PDB entry 3HWC | X-ray diffraction, 2.50 A resolution | chains A and C of the 4 polymer chains in the assembly

Chain A:
Protein: Chlorophenol-4-monooxygenase component 2
Source organism: Burkholderia cepacia
Reference sequence: O87009 (O87009_BURCE); residues 3001-3515 here correspond to UniProt positions 1-515 (UniProt number = residue number - 3000)
Sequence (515 residues; row label = number of the first residue in the row):
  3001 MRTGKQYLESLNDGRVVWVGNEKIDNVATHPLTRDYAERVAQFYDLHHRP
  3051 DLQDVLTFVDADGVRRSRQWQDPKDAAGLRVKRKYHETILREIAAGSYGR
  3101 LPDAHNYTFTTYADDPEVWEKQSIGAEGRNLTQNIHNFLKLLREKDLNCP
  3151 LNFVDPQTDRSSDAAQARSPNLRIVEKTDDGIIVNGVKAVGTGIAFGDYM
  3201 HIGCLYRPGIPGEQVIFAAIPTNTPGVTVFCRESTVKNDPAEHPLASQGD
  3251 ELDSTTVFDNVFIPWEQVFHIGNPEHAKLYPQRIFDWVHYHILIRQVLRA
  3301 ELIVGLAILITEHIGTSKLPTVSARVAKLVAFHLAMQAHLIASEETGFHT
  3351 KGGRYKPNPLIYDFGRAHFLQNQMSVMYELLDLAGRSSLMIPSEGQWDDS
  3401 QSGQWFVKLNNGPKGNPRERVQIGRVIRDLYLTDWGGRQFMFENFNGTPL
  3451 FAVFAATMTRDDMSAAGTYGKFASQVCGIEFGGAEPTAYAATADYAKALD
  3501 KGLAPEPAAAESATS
Not modelled in the structure: 3483-3515
UniProt features mapped onto this chain:
  - binding site (substrate): R3100 to A3104, G3203, C3204
  - binding site (FAD): L3151 to F3153, Q3157 to R3160, T3192, T3457 to R3460

Chain C:
Protein: Chlorophenol-4-monooxygenase component 2
Source organism: Burkholderia cepacia
Reference sequence: O87009 (O87009_BURCE); residues 1001-1515 here correspond to UniProt positions 1-515 (UniProt number = residue number - 1000)
Sequence (515 residues; each row starts with the number of its first residue):
  1001 MRTGKQYLESLNDGRVVWVGNEKIDNVATHPLTRDYAERVAQFYDLHHRP
  1051 DLQDVLTFVDADGVRRSRQWQDPKDAAGLRVKRKYHETILREIAAGSYGR
  1101 LPDAHNYTFTTYADDPEVWEKQSIGAEGRNLTQNIHNFLKLLREKDLNCP
  1151 LNFVDPQTDRSSDAAQARSPNLRIVEKTDDGIIVNGVKAVGTGIAFGDYM
  1201 HIGCLYRPGIPGEQVIFAAIPTNTPGVTVFCRESTVKNDPAEHPLASQGD
  1251 ELDSTTVFDNVFIPWEQVFHIGNPEHAKLYPQRIFDWVHYHILIRQVLRA
  1301 ELIVGLAILITEHIGTSKLPTVSARVAKLVAFHLAMQAHLIASEETGFHT
  1351 KGGRYKPNPLIYDFGRAHFLQNQMSVMYELLDLAGRSSLMIPSEGQWDDS
  1401 QSGQWFVKLNNGPKGNPRERVQIGRVIRDLYLTDWGGRQFMFENFNGTPL
  1451 FAVFAATMTRDDMSAAGTYGKFASQVCGIEFGGAEPTAYAATADYAKALD
  1501 KGLAPEPAAAESATS
Not modelled in the structure: 1483-1515
UniProt features mapped onto this chain:
  - binding site (substrate): R1100 to A1104, G1203, C1204
  - binding site (FAD): L1151 to F1153, Q1157 to R1160, T1192, T1457 to R1460

Chain A / chain C interface:
Pairs across the interface (97; chain A residue first):
  R3091(A) with F1472(C)
  A3095(A) with F1472(C); V1476(C), hydrophobic
  E3301(A) with F1472(C)
  L3302(A) with F1472(C), hydrophobic; A1473(C), hydrophobic
  V3304(A) with Y1469(C), hydrophobic
  G3305(A) with Y1469(C); A1473(C)
  L3306(A) with A1473(C); C1477(C), hydrophobic
  I3308(A) with M1463(C); S1464(C); A1465(C); Y1469(C), hydrophobic
  L3309(A) with A1465(C), hydrophobic; A1473(C), hydrophobic; S1474(C)
  E3312(A) with S1464(C); A1465(C), hydrogen bond (side chain-backbone)
  P3320(A) with F1451(C)
  S3323(A) with F1451(C); F1454(C)
  A3324(A) with F1451(C), hydrophobic
  A3327(A) with F1364(C); L1450(C); F1454(C), hydrophobic
  K3328(A) with L1450(C)
  V3330(A) with F1364(C), hydrophobic; Y1469(C)
  A3331(A) with F1364(C), hydrophobic; L1450(C), hydrophobic
  H3333(A) with Y1469(C), hydrogen bond
  L3334(A) with L1360(C), hydrophobic; F1364(C), hydrophobic; Y1469(C)
  A3335(A) with H1339(C)
  A3338(A) with A1338(C); H1339(C); A1342(C), hydrophobic
  H3339(A) with A1335(C); A1338(C)
  I3341(A) with A1342(C), hydrophobic
  A3342(A) with A1338(C), hydrophobic; I1341(C), hydrophobic
  E3345(A) with E1345(C)
  F3364(A) with A1327(C); A1331(C), hydrophobic; L1334(C), hydrophobic
  K3414(A) with A1465(C)
  E3419(A) with I1479(C)
  Q3422(A) with C1477(C); G1478(C); I1479(C)
  I3423(A) with C1477(C), hydrophobic
  V3426(A) with V1476(C), hydrophobic; C1477(C), hydrophobic
  L3450(A) with A1324(C), hydrophobic; A1327(C), hydrophobic
  F3451(A) with P1320(C), hydrophobic
  F3454(A) with S1323(C); V1326(C), hydrophobic; A1327(C), hydrophobic
  M3458(A) with S1317(C)
  S3464(A) with I1308(C); E1312(C)
  A3465(A) with I1308(C); L1309(C), hydrophobic; E1312(C), hydrogen bond (backbone-side chain)
  Y3469(A) with E1301(C); V1304(C), hydrophobic; G1305(C); I1308(C), hydrophobic; V1330(C); H1333(C), hydrogen bond; L1334(C)
  K3471(A) with R1091(C)
  F3472(A) with R1091(C); A1095(C), hydrophobic; E1301(C); L1302(C), hydrophobic
  A3473(A) with L1302(C), hydrophobic; G1305(C); L1306(C); L1309(C), hydrophobic
  S3474(A) with L1309(C)
  Q3475(A) with R1091(C)
  V3476(A) with A1095(C), hydrophobic; L1302(C), hydrophobic; V1426(C)
  C3477(A) with L1306(C), hydrophobic; Q1422(C), hydrogen bond (backbone-side chain); I1423(C), hydrophobic; V1426(C), hydrophobic
  G3478(A) with Q1422(C), hydrogen bond (backbone-side chain)
  I3479(A) with E1419(C); I1423(C), hydrophobic
Interface residues without a listed pair, chain A (55 interface residues in all): G3096, L3245, L3298, V3326, Q3337, L3360, H3368, M3463
Interface residues without a listed pair, chain C (53 interface residues in all): G1096, L1245, L1298, T1346, I1361, H1368, K1414

Summary:
The interface between chain A and chain C involves 55 residues on one side and 53 on the other, with 6
hydrogen bonds. Polar pairs include E3312(A)-A1465(C), H3333(A)-Y1469(C) and A3465(A)-E1312(C).
Both chains are Chlorophenol-4-monooxygenase component 2 (Burkholderia cepacia). Entry 3HWC (Crystal Structure
of Chlorophenol 4-Monooxygenase (TftD) of Burkholderia cepacia AC1100) was determined by X-ray diffraction,
deposited together with 3K86, 3K87 and 3K88.
